6FJH - chains A and B; structure by X-ray diffraction, 3.15 A resolution.

# Chain A (and B)
Molecule: LkcE
Source organism: Streptomyces rochei subsp. volubilis
Notes: chain B of this document is another copy of the same molecule, construct and numbering; everything in this record applies to it too
UniProt: G4V2H3 (G4V2H3_STRRO); residue numbers follow UniProt; this construct covers 1-438
Amino-acid sequence (442 residues; row label = number of the first residue in the row; numbers below 1 keep their minus sign (Gly-3 is residue -3)):
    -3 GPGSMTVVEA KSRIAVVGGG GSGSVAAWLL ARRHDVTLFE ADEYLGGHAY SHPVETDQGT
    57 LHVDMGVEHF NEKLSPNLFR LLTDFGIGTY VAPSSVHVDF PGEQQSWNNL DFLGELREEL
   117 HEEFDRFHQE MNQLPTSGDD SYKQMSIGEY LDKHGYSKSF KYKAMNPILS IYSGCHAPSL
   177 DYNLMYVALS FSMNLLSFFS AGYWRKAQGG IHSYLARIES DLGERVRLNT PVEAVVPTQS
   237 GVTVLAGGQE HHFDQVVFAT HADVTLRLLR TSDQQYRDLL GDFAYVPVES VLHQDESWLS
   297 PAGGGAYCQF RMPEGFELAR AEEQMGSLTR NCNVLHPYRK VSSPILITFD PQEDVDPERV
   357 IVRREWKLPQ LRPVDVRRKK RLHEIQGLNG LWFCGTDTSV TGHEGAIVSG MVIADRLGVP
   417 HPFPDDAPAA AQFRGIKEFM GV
Unresolved in the structure: -3 to 3, 134-138 (chain B: -3 to 1, 133-136, 267-268)
Sequence notes: expression tag (-3 to 0)
Modified residues: Mse1 (selenomethionine); Mse61, Mse127, Mse141, Mse161, Mse181, Mse189, Mse308, Mse321, Mse407, Mse436 (selenomethionine; parent Met)
Residues lining bound ligands:
  - FAD (flavin-adenine dinucleotide): Val13, Gly14, Gly15, Gly16, Gly17, Ser18, Phe35, Glu36, Ala37, Asp38, Gly42, Gly43, His44, Ala45, Mse61, Gly62, Val63, Glu64, His65, Pro227, Val228, Ala255, Thr256, His257, Val260, Leu264, Val284, Phe345, Trp362, Leu364, Gly391, Thr392, Gly398, His399, Ala402
  - oxygen molecule (OXY): Tyr168, Leu364, Thr397

# How chain A and chain B interact
Pairs across the interface (46; chain A residue first):
  Glu68(A) with His124(B); Gln125(B); Asn128(B), hydrogen bond
  Lys69(A) with Asn128(B); Ser188(B), hydrogen bond (side chain-backbone)
  Phe75(A) with Gln125(B); Gln129(B)
  Thr85(A) with Asp121(B)
  Tyr86(A) with Asp121(B)
  Val87(A) with Asp121(B), hydrogen bond (backbone-side chain); Phe195(B), hydrophobic
  Leu106(A) with Leu106(B)
  Phe108(A) with Pro89(B); His332(B)
  Glu114(A) with Arg335(B), salt bridge
  His117(A) with His332(B), hydrogen bond
  Asp121(A) with Thr85(B); Tyr86(B); Val87(B), hydrogen bond (side chain-backbone); Arg201(B), salt bridge
  His124(A) with Glu68(B); Tyr199(B)
  Gln125(A) with Glu68(B); Phe75(B); Tyr199(B); Arg201(B)
  Asn128(A) with Glu68(B); Lys69(B)
  Gln129(A) with Phe75(B)
  Thr132(A) with Ala423(B)
  Ser188(A) with Lys69(B)
  Asn190(A) with Asn190(B)
  Phe195(A) with Val87(B), hydrophobic; Pro89(B)
  Ser196(A) with Ala197(B), hydrogen bond (side chain-backbone)
  Ala197(A) with Ser196(B)
  Tyr199(A) with His124(B); Gln125(B)
  Arg201(A) with Asp121(B), salt bridge; Gln125(B)
  His332(A) with Phe108(B); His117(B), hydrogen bond; Glu118(B), salt bridge
  Arg335(A) with Glu114(B), salt bridge
  Ala423(A) with Thr132(B)
  Pro424(A) with Thr132(B)
Other interface residues (no listed pair), chain A (29 interface residues in all): Pro89, Val330
Other interface residues (no listed pair), chain B (31 interface residues in all): Val330, Lys336, Pro424

# Summary
29 residues of chain A face 31 of chain B across their interface; the contacts include 7 hydrogen bonds and 5
salt bridges. Among the polar pairs are Glu114(A)-Arg335(B), Asp121(A)-Arg201(B) and His332(A)-Glu118(B).
Chain A binds flavin-adenine dinucleotide and oxygen molecule.
Both chains are LkcE (Streptomyces rochei subsp. volubilis). Entry 6FJH (Crystal structure of the seleniated
LkcE from Streptomyces rochei) was determined by X-ray diffraction together with 6F32, 6F7L and 6F7V from the
same study.
